Entry 5H86 (X-ray diffraction, 2.08 A resolution); this record covers chain A.

Chain A:
Molecule: Histone acetyltransferase KAT2A
From: Homo sapiens
Notes: EC 2.3.1.48
Reference sequence: Q92830 (KAT2A_HUMAN); residues 3-168 here correspond to UniProt positions 497-662 (UniProt number = residue number + 494)
Chain sequence (168 residues; each row starts with the number of its first residue):
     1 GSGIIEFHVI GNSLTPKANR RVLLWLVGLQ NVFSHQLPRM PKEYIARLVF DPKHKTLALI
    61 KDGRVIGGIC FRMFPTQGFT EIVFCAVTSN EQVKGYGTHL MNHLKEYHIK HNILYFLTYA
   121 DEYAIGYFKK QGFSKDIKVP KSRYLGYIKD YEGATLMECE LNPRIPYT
Disordered / not traced: 1
Sequence notes: expression tag (1-2)
Residues lining bound ligands: Butyryl Coenzyme A (BCO): Gln36, Leu37, Met40, Ile82, Val83, Phe84, Cys85, Ala86, Val87, Glu91, Gln92, Val93, Lys94, Gly95, Tyr96, Gly97, Thr98, Thr118, Tyr119, Ala120, Asp121, Tyr123, Ala124, Gly126, Tyr127, Phe128, Lys130, Gln131, Tyr151
Swiss-Prot annotation at these positions:
  - region: Leu145 to Ala154 (Loop 3)
  - active site: Glu81 (Proton donor/acceptor)
  - binding site (acetyl-CoA): Cys85 to Val87, Gln92 to Thr98, Tyr123
  - binding site (succinyl-CoA): Cys85 to Val87, Gln92 to Thr98, Tyr123
  - modified residue: Lys55 (N6-acetyllysine)
Reported in the primary citation:
  - binding site for Butyryl Coenzyme A: Cys85
  - catalytic residues: Glu81

In short:
Bound to chain A: Butyryl Coenzyme A. UniProt lists active-site residue Glu81, 11 acetyl-CoA-binding residues
and 11 succinyl-CoA-binding residues. From the paper: the catalytic residue Glu81; a binding site for Butyryl
Coenzyme A at Cys85.
Chain A is Histone acetyltransferase KAT2A (Homo sapiens); the structure, Human Gcn5 bound to butyryl-CoA, was
determined by X-ray diffraction together with 5H84 from the same study.
